Entry 4OIN (X-ray diffraction, 2.80 A resolution); this record covers chains F and H of the 9 polymer chains in the assembly.

== Chain F ==
Molecule: DNA directed RNA polymerase sigma factor A
Organism: Thermus thermophilus
Reference sequence: Q5SKW1 (Q5SKW1_THET8); numbering as in UniProt (aligned over 1-423)
Amino-acid sequence (443 residues; each row starts with the number of its first residue; numbers below 1 keep their minus sign (Met-19 is residue -19)):
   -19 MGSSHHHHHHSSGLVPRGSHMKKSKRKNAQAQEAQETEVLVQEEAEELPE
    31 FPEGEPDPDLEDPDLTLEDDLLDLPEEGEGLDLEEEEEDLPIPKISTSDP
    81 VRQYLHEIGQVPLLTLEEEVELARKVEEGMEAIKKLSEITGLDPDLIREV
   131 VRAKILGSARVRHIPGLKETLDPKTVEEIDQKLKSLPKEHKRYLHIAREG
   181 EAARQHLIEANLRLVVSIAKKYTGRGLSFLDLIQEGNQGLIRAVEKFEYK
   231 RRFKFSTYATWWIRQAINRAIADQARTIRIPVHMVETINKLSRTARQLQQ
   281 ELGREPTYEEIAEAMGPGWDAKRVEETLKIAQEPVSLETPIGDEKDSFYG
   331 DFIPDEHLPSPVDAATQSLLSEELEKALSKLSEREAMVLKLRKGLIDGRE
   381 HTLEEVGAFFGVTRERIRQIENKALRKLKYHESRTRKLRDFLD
Not modelled in the structure: -19 to 77
Construct notes: expression tag (-19 to 0)
Bound ions: Mg2+: Ala292, Gly296, Trp299

== Chain H ==
Molecule: 27-nt DNA strand
Sequence (27 nucleotides; numbered 1 to 27; the number before each row is that of its first residue):
     1 TATAATGGGAGCTGTCACGGATGCAGG
Not modelled in the structure: 25-27

== Chain F / chain H interface ==
Residue-residue contacts - 42 pairs, chain F then chain H:
  Asp79(F) with DG8(H), hydrogen bond to the base; DG9(H), base contact
  Val81(F) with DG8(H), base contact
  Arg82(F) with DG7(H), base contact; DG8(H), hydrogen bond to the base; DG9(H), hydrogen bond to the base
  Leu85(F) with DG7(H), base contact; DG8(H), base contact
  His86(F) with DG7(H), base contact
  Gly89(F) with DG7(H), base contact
  Leu93(F) with DT6(H), sugar contact
  Ala190(F) with DT6(H), base contact
  Asn191(F) with DT6(H), hydrogen bond to the base
  Arg193(F) with DT6(H), base contact; DG7(H), hydrogen bond to the base
  Leu194(F) with DA5(H), sugar contact; DT6(H), hydrogen bond to the base
  Ser197(F) with DT6(H), sugar contact
  Lys200(F) with DG8(H), salt bridge to the phosphate; DG9(H), phosphate contact
  Phe209(F) with DG8(H), sugar contact
  Lys226(F) with DA2(H), hydrogen bond to the base
  Phe227(F) with DA2(H), base contact
  Glu228(F) with DA2(H), hydrogen bond to the base
  Arg231(F) with DA2(H), hydrogen bond to the base
  Phe233(F) with DA2(H), sugar contact; DT3(H), sugar contact; DA4(H), phosphate contact
  Lys234(F) with DA4(H), hydrogen bond to the phosphate; DA5(H), salt bridge to the phosphate
  Ser236(F) with DA4(H), sugar contact; DA5(H), hydrogen bond to the phosphate; DT6(H), base contact
  Thr237(F) with DA2(H), sugar contact; DT3(H), phosphate contact; DA4(H), hydrogen bond to the phosphate; DA5(H), base contact
  Tyr238(F) with DT1(H), base contact; DA2(H), stacking on the base
  Thr240(F) with DA5(H), hydrogen bond to the base
  Trp241(F) with DT1(H), sugar contact
  Arg244(F) with DA5(H), base contact
Also at the interface, not in a pair above, chain F (29 interface residues in all): Glu99, Val196, Trp242

== Summary ==
Chain F and chain H form an interface of 29 and 9 residues respectively, with 13 hydrogen bonds, 2 salt
bridges and 1 aromatic stacking contact. Polar pairs include Asp79(F)-DG8(H), Arg82(F)-DG8(H) and
Arg82(F)-DG9(H). Ala292(F), Gly296(F) and Trp299(F) form the Mg2+ site.
Here chain F is DNA directed RNA polymerase sigma factor A (Thermus thermophilus) and chain H is a 27-nt DNA
strand. Entry 4OIN (Crystal structure of Thermus thermophilus transcription initiation complex soaked with
GE23077) was determined by X-ray diffraction together with 4MQ9, 4OIO, 4OIP, 4OIQ and 4OIR from the same
study.
